Entry 6E0C (electron microscopy, 2.63 A resolution); this record covers chains F and J of the 12 polymer chains in the assembly.

Chain F:
Protein: Histone H4
Organism: Homo sapiens
Reference sequence: P62805 (H4_HUMAN); residues 0-102 here correspond to UniProt positions 1-103 (UniProt number = residue number + 1)
Chain sequence (103 residues; row label = number of the first residue in the row; numbering starts at 0):
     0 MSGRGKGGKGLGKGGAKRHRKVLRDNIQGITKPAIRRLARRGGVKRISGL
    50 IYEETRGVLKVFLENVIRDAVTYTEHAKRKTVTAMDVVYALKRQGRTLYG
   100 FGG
Disordered / not traced: 0-22
Swiss-Prot annotation at these positions:
  - DNA-binding region: Lys-16 to Lys-20
  - modified residue: Ser-1 (N-acetylserine), Arg-3 (Asymmetric dimethylarginine), Lys-5 (N6-(2-hydroxyisobutyryl)lysine), Lys-8 (N6-(2-hydroxyisobutyryl)lysine), Lys-12 (N6-(2-hydroxyisobutyryl)lysine), Lys-16 (N6-(2-hydroxyisobutyryl)lysine), Lys-20 (N6,N6,N6-trimethyllysine), Lys-31 (N6-(2-hydroxyisobutyryl)lysine), Lys-44 (N6-(2-hydroxyisobutyryl)lysine), Ser-47 (Phosphoserine), Tyr-51 (Phosphotyrosine), Lys-59 (N6-(2-hydroxyisobutyryl)lysine), Lys-77 (N6-(2-hydroxyisobutyryl)lysine), Lys-79 (N6-(2-hydroxyisobutyryl)lysine), Thr-80 (Phosphothreonine), Tyr-88 (Phosphotyrosine), Lys-91 (N6-(2-hydroxyisobutyryl)lysine)
  - cross-link (Glycyl lysine isopeptide (Lys-Gly)): Lys-12 (interchain with G-Cter in SUMO2), Lys-20 (interchain with G-Cter in SUMO2), Lys-31 (interchain with G-Cter in SUMO2), Lys-59 (interchain with G-Cter in SUMO2), Lys-79 (interchain with G-Cter in SUMO2), Lys-91 (interchain with G-Cter in SUMO2)

Chain J:
Molecule: 147-nt DNA strand
Sequence (147 nucleotides; row label = number of the first residue in the row):
     1 ATCGAGAATCCCGGTGCCGAGGCCGCTCAATTGGTCGTAGACAGCTCTAG
    51 CACCGCTTAAACGCACGTACGCGCTGTCCCCCGCGTTTTAACCGCCAAGG
   101 GGATTACTCCCTAGTCTCCAGGCACGTGTCAGATATATACATCCGAT
Disordered / not traced: 1

Chain F / chain J interface:
Contacting residue pairs - 11 pairs, chain F then chain J:
  Arg-39(F) / DG83(J)  salt bridge to the phosphate
  Arg-45(F) / DC81(J)  sugar contact
  Arg-45(F) / DC82(J)  phosphate contact
  Ile-46(F) / DC81(J)  sugar contact
  Ile-46(F) / DC82(J)  hydrogen bond to the phosphate
  Ser-47(F) / DC81(J)  hydrogen bond to the phosphate
  Gly-48(F) / DC81(J)  hydrogen bond to the phosphate
  Arg-78(F) / DG102(J)  phosphate contact
  Lys-79(F) / DG101(J)  salt bridge to the phosphate
  Lys-79(F) / DG102(J)  hydrogen bond to the phosphate
  Thr-80(F) / DG102(J)  hydrogen bond to the phosphate
Also at the interface, not in a pair above, chain F (11 interface residues in all): Arg-23, Lys-44, Lys-77
Also at the interface, not in a pair above, chain J (7 interface residues in all): DA90, DA103

Overview:
11 residues of chain F and 7 residues of chain J are in contact; the contacts include 5 hydrogen bonds and 2
salt bridges. Among the polar pairs are Ile-46(F)/DC82(J), Ser-47(F)/DC81(J) and Gly-48(F)/DC81(J). UniProt
lists a DNA-binding region on chain F.
Here chain F is Histone H4 (Homo sapiens) and chain J is a 147-nt DNA strand. Entry 6E0C (Cryo-EM structure of
the CENP-A nucleosome (W601) in complex with a single chain antibody fragment) was determined by electron
microscopy, deposited together with 6DZT, 6E0P and 6O1D.
